PDB entry 5S54 | X-ray diffraction, 2.40 A resolution | chains C and D of the 6 polymer chains in the assembly

== Chain C ==
Name: Tubulin alpha-1B chain
From: Bos taurus
UniProtKB: P81947 (TBA1B_BOVIN); numbering as in UniProt (aligned over 1-451)
Amino-acid sequence (451 residues; numbered 1 to 451; the number before each row is that of its first residue):
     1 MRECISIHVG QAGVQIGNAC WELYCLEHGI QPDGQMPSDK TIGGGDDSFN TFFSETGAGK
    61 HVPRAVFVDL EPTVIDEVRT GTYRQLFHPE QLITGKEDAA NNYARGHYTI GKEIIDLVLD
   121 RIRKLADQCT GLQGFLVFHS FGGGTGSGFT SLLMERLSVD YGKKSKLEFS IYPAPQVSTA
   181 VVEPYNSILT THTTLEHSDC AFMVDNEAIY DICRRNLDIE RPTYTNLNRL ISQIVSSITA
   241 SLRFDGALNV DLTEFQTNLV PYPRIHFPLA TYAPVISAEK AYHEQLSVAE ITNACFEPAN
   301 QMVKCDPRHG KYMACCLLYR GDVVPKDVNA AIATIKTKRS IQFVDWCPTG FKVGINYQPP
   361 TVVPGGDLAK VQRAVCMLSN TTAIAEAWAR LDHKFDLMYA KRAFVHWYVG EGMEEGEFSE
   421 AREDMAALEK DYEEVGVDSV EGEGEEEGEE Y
Unresolved in the structure: 441-451
Ion coordination: Ca2+ site 1: D39, T41, G44, E55; Ca2+ site 2: E284 (shared with 1 residue of chain B)
Ligand contacts: GTP (guanosine-5'-triphosphate): G10, Q11, A12, Q15, I16, D69, D98, A99, A100, N101, S140, G142, G143, G144, T145, G146, I171, P173, V177, S178, T179, E183, N206, Y224, L227, N228, I231

== Chain D ==
Name: Tubulin beta-2B chain
From: Bos taurus
UniProtKB: Q6B856 (TBB2B_BOVIN); the author numbering skips numbers that UniProt does not, so the offset changes along the chain: 1-42 = UniProt 1-42; 45-360 = UniProt 43-358; 369-455 = UniProt 359-445
Amino-acid sequence (445 residues; numbered 1 to 455; 10 numbers in that range are skipped by the numbering (no residue carries them; nothing is unmodelled there); the number before each row is that of its first residue):
     1 MREIVHIQAG QCGNQIGAKF WEVISDEHGI DPTGSYHGDS DL
    45 QLERINVYYN EATGNKYVPR AILVDLEPGT MDSVRSGPFG QIFRPDNFVF GQSGAGNNWA
   105 KGHYTEGAEL VDSVLDVVRK ESESCDCLQG FQLTHSLGGG TGSGMGTLLI SKIREEYPDR
   165 IMNTFSVMPS PKVSDTVVEP YNATLSVHQL VENTDETYCI DNEALYDICF RTLKLTTPTY
   225 GDLNHLVSAT MSGVTTCLRF PGQLNADLRK LAVNMVPFPR LHFFMPGFAP LTSRGSQQYR
   285 ALTVPELTQQ MFDSKNMMAA CDPRHGRYLT VAAIFRGRMS MKEVDEQMLN VQNKNSSYFV
   345 EWIPNNVKTA VCDIPP
   369 RGLKMSATFI GNSTAIQELF KRISEQFTAM FRRKAFLHWY TGEGMDEMEF TEAESNMNDL
   429 VSEYQQYQDA TADEQGEFEE EEGEDEA
Unresolved in the structure: 281-285, 442-455
Ion coordination: Mg2+: Q11 (together with GDP)
Ligand contacts: GDP (guanosine-5'-diphosphate): G10, Q11, C12, Q15, I16, N101, S140, G142, G143, G144, T145, G146, V171, P173, V177, S178, E183, N206, L209, Y224, L227, N228
Swiss-Prot annotation at these positions:
  - motif: M1 to I4 (MREI motif)
  - binding site (GTP): Q11, E71, S140, G144, T145, G146, N206, N228
  - binding site (Mg(2+)): E71
  - modified residue: S40 (Phosphoserine), T57 (Phosphothreonine), K60 (N6-acetyllysine), S174 (Phosphoserine), T287 (Phosphothreonine), T292 (Phosphothreonine), R320 (Omega-N-methylarginine), E448 (5-glutamyl polyglutamate)
  - cross-link (Glycyl lysine isopeptide (Lys-Gly)): K60 (interchain with G-Cter in ubiquitin), K326 (interchain with G-Cter in ubiquitin)
What the authors report for this chain:
  - binding site for the ligand WLS: I154, I157, Y161, P162, M166, D199

== Interface between chain C and chain D ==
Residue-residue contacts (55; chain C residue first):
  Q11(C) with Q247(D), hydrogen bond
  K96(C) with R2(D); D130(D), salt bridge; C131(D)
  E97(C) with R2(D), salt bridge; C131(D); R164(D), salt bridge; R253(D), salt bridge
  D98(C) with K254(D), salt bridge
  A100(C) with R253(D); K254(D); V257(D)
  N101(C) with K254(D)
  R105(C) with R253(D)
  P175(C) with N349(D)
  S178(C) with K352(D), hydrogen bond
  T179(C) with Q247(D); L248(D); N258(D), hydrogen bond (backbone-side chain)
  A180(C) with N258(D); K352(D)
  V181(C) with N258(D), hydrogen bond (backbone-side chain); I347(D), hydrophobic; P348(D); N349(D)
  E220(C) with K326(D)
  R221(C) with M325(D), hydrogen bond; D329(D), salt bridge
  Y224(C) with Q247(D), hydrogen bond
  K394(C) with N349(D), hydrogen bond
  L397(C) with E345(D); W346(D); P348(D), hydrophobic; A440(D), hydrophobic
  M398(C) with W346(D), hydrogen bond (backbone-backbone); P348(D)
  K401(C) with F262(D); W346(D); A438(D); T439(D), hydrogen bond (side chain-backbone)
  A403(C) with P261(D); F262(D), hydrophobic
  F404(C) with V257(D); N258(D); V260(D); P261(D), hydrogen bond (backbone-backbone); T314(D); I347(D), hydrophobic
  H406(C) with V260(D), hydrogen bond (side chain-backbone); P261(D); F262(D); P263(D)
  W407(C) with A256(D); V257(D), hydrophobic; V260(D), hydrogen bond (side chain-backbone)
Interface residues without a listed pair, chain C (26 interface residues in all): V182, Y210, R402
Interface residues without a listed pair, chain D (31 interface residues in all): L132, D251, N350

== In short ==
The interface between chain C and chain D involves 26 residues on one side and 31 on the other, with 12
hydrogen bonds and 6 salt bridges. Among the polar pairs are K96(C)-D130(D), E97(C)-R2(D) and E97(C)-R164(D).
The paper reports a binding site for the ligand WLS at I154(D), I157(D) and Y161(D) among others.
Here chain C is Tubulin alpha-1B chain and chain D is Tubulin beta-2B chain, both from Bos taurus. Entry 5S54
(Tubulin-Z2856434816-complex) was determined by X-ray diffraction together with 5S4L, 5S4M, 5S4N, 5S4O, 5S4P,
5S4Q and 52 further entries from the same study.
